PDB entry 7P47 | X-ray diffraction, 3.31 A resolution | chains A and D of the 5 polymer chains in the assembly

# Chain A
Name: E3 SUMO-protein ligase MMS21
Organism: Saccharomyces cerevisiae
Notes: EC 2.3.2.-
UniProtKB: P38632 (NSE2_YEAST); numbering as in UniProt; present here: 27-81, 132-267
Chain sequence (214 residues; numbered 4 to 267; 50 numbers in that range are skipped by the numbering (no residue carries them; nothing is unmodelled there); the number before each row is that of its first residue):
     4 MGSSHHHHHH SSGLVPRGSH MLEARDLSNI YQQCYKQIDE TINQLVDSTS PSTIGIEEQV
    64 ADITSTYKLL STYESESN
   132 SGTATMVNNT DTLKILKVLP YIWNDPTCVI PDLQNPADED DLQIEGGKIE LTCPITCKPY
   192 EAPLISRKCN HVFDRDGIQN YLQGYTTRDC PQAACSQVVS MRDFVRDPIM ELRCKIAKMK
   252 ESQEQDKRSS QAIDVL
Not modelled in the structure: 4-22, 132-139
Construct notes: initiating methionine (4); expression tag (5-26); conflict Gly133 (Glu in P38632), Thr134 (Pro in P38632)
Ion coordination: Zn2+: Cys200, His202, Cys221, Cys226
From the paper describing this entry:
  - mutagenesis - E170R/D171R/D172R, G177P, I264A/V266A, I264P, V266R: decreased catalytic activity
  - mutagenesis - I264*: unchanged growth
  - conformationally variable residues (loop rearrangement): Asp169
  - mutagenesis - G177P: decreased growth in response to MMS
  - mutagenesis - E170R/D171R/D172R: decreased growth
  - Zn2+ coordination: His202, Cys221, Cys226
  - post-translational modification sites: Ser260, Ser261 (citing earlier work)
  - mutagenesis - S260E, S260E/S261E, S261E: unchanged catalytic activity

# Chain D
Name: Ubiquitin-like protein SMT3
Organism: Saccharomyces cerevisiae
UniProtKB: Q12306 (SMT3_YEAST); residues 1-98 here = UniProt positions 1-98
Chain sequence (121 residues; each row starts with the number of its first residue; numbers below 1 keep their minus sign (Met-22 is residue -22)):
   -22 MGSSHHHHHH SSGLVPRGSH MASMSDSEVN QEAKPEVKPE VKPETHINLK VSDGSSEIFF
    38 KIKKTTPLRR LMEAFAKRQG KEMDSLRFLY DGIRIQADQT PEDLDMEDND IIEAHREQIG
    98 G
Not modelled in the structure: -22 to 20
Construct notes: initiating methionine (-22); expression tag (-21 to 0)
From the paper describing this entry:
  - mutagenesis - D68R: decreased catalytic activity

# Chain A / chain D interface
Pairs across the interface (38):
  Val160(A) - Glu34(D)
  Ile161(A) - Arg55(D)  hydrogen bond (backbone-side chain)
  Asp163(A) - Arg55(D)
  Leu164(A) - Arg55(D)
  Glu170(A) - Arg47(D)  salt bridge
  Asp171(A) - His23(D)  salt bridge
  Asp171(A) - Lys40(D)
  Asp171(A) - Thr43(D)  hydrogen bond (backbone-side chain)
  Asp172(A) - Phe37(D)
  Asp172(A) - Lys38(D)
  Asp172(A) - Ile39(D)
  Asp172(A) - Arg47(D)  salt bridge
  Leu173(A) - Lys38(D)  hydrogen bond (backbone-backbone)
  Gln174(A) - Ile35(D)
  Gln174(A) - Phe36(D)
  Gln174(A) - Phe37(D)
  Gln174(A) - Arg55(D)  hydrogen bond
  Ile175(A) - Phe36(D)
  Ile175(A) - Lys38(D)
  Glu176(A) - Phe36(D)
  Gly177(A) - Glu34(D)
  Gly177(A) - Ile35(D)
  Gly177(A) - Phe36(D)  hydrogen bond (backbone-backbone)
  Gly178(A) - Glu34(D)
  Gly178(A) - Phe36(D)
  Lys179(A) - Ser33(D)
  Lys179(A) - Glu34(D)  hydrogen bond (backbone-backbone)
  Ile180(A) - Ser33(D)
  Glu181(A) - Ser32(D)
  His202(A) - Gln56(D)
  His202(A) - Gly57(D)  hydrogen bond (side chain-backbone)
  Gln223(A) - Lys58(D)
  Ala224(A) - Lys58(D)
  Ala225(A) - Lys58(D)
  Ala225(A) - Glu59(D)  hydrogen bond (backbone-backbone)
  Ala225(A) - Ser62(D)
  Cys226(A) - Gly57(D)
  Ser227(A) - Glu59(D)  hydrogen bond
Other interface residues (no listed pair), chain D (20 interface residues in all): Leu48, Arg93
The authors on this interface:
  - specific contacts: Ile161(A)-Arg55(D) (backbone contact), Glu170(A)-Arg47(D), Asp171(A)-His23(D), Gln174(A)-Arg55(D) (hydrogen bond), His202(A)-Gly57(D) (hydrogen bond), His202(A)-Gln56(D) (hydrogen bond)
  - interface residues, chain A: Asp172(A), Gln174(A), Gln223(A)
  - interface residues, chain D: Lys58(D)

# In short
22 residues of chain A face 20 of chain D across their interface, with 9 hydrogen bonds and 3 salt bridges.
Polar pairs include Glu170(A)-Arg47(D), Asp171(A)-His23(D) and Asp172(A)-Arg47(D). The authors report a
backbone contact between Ile161(A) and Arg55(D); contacts between Glu170(A) and Arg47(D) and Asp171(A) and
His23(D); hydrogen bonds between Gln174(A) and Arg55(D), His202(A) and Gly57(D) and His202(A) and Gln56(D).
From the paper: E170R/D171R/D172R, G177P and I264A/V266A of chain A, among others, reduce catalytic activity;
interface residues Asp172(A), Gln174(A) and Lys58(D) among others; 10 substitutions were tested in all.
Here chain A is E3 SUMO-protein ligase MMS21 and chain D is Ubiquitin-like protein SMT3, both from
Saccharomyces cerevisiae. Entry 7P47 (Structure of the E3 ligase Smc5/Nse2 in complex with Ubc9-SUMO thioester
mimetic) was determined by X-ray diffraction.
